PDB entry 6EU8 | X-ray diffraction, 1.47 A resolution | chain A

[Chain A]
Name: Putative heme binding protein
From: Tannerella forsythia
UniProt: A0A0A8R8E6 (A0A0A8R8E6_TANFO); residues 2-196 here correspond to UniProt positions 22-216 (UniProt number = residue number + 20)
Sequence (196 residues; numbered 1 to 196; the number before each row is that of its first residue):
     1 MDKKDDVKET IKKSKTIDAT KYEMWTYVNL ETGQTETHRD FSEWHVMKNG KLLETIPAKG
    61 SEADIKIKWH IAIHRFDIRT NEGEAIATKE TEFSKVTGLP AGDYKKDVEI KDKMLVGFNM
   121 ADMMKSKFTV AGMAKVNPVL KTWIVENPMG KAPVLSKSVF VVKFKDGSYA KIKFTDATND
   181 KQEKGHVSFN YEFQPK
Disordered / not traced: 1-4
Construct notes: initiating methionine (1)
Ligand contacts: malonate ion (MLI): R75, P148, M149, G150, K184
From the paper describing this entry:
  - binding site for malonate ion: R75, G150, K184
  - conformationally variable residues (loop rearrangement): M149 (from molecular simulation)
  - binding site for malonate ion: M149 (proposed by the authors, not directly observed)

[In short]
Ligands of chain A: malonate ion. From the paper: a binding site for malonate ion at R75, G150 and K184 among
others; conformational variability at M149.
Chain A is Putative heme binding protein (Tannerella forsythia); the structure, Crystal structure of
Tannerella forsythia Apo HmuY analog (TFO), was determined by X-ray diffraction.
